Entry 7ICI (X-ray diffraction, 2.80 A resolution); this record covers chains T and A of the 3 polymer chains in the assembly.

Chain T:
Molecule: 7-nt DNA strand
Sequence (7 nucleotides; row label = number of the first residue in the row):
     2 CATCTGT

Chain A:
Protein: Protein (DNA polymerase beta (e.c.2.7.7.7))
Organism: Homo sapiens
UniProtKB: P06746 (DPOB_HUMAN); residues 2-335 here correspond to UniProt positions 1-334 (UniProt number = residue number - 1)
Amino-acid sequence (335 residues; row label = number of the first residue in the row):
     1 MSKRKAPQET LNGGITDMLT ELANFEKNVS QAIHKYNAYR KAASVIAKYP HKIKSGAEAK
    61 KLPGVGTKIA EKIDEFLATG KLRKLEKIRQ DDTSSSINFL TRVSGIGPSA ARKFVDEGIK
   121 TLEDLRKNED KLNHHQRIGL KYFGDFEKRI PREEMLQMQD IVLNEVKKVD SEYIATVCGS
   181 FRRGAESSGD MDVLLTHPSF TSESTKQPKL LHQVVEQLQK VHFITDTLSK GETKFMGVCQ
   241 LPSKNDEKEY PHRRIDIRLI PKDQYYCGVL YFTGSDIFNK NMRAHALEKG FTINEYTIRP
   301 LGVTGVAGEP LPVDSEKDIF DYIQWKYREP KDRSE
Unresolved in the structure: 1-8
Ion coordination: Na+ site 1 near Leu62 (its only coordinating residue here); Na+ site 2: Thr101, Val103, Ile106 (shared with 1 residue of chain P)
Swiss-Prot annotation at these positions:
  - binding site (K(+)): Lys61
  - binding site (Na(+)): Lys61

Interface between chain T and chain A:
Contacting residue pairs - 10 pairs, chain T then chain A:
  DA3(T) with Thr233(A), phosphate contact; Lys234(A), phosphate contact
  DT4(T) with Ser229(A), phosphate contact; Lys230(A), phosphate contact; Gly231(A), phosphate contact; Glu232(A), hydrogen bond to the phosphate; Thr233(A), hydrogen bond to the phosphate; Lys234(A), hydrogen bond to the phosphate
  DC5(T) with Ser229(A), sugar contact; Lys230(A), hydrogen bond to the phosphate
Also at the interface, not in a pair above, chain T (5 interface residues in all): DC2, DT6
Also at the interface, not in a pair above, chain A (8 interface residues in all): Asn133, Tyr296

Summary:
5 residues of chain T and 8 residues of chain A are in contact; the contacts include 4 hydrogen bonds. Polar
contacts include DT4(T)-Glu232(A), DT4(T)-Thr233(A) and DT4(T)-Lys234(A). Curated annotation (UniProt) lists
K+-binding residue Lys61(A) and Na+-binding residue Lys61(A) on chain A.
Chain T is a 7-nt DNA strand and chain A is Protein (DNA polymerase beta (e.c.2.7.7.7)) (Homo sapiens); the
structure, DNA polymerase beta (pol B) (e.c.2.7.7.7) complexed with six base pairs of DNA; soaked in the ...,
was determined by X-ray diffraction (same publication as 1ZQT, 7ICE, 7ICF, 7ICG, 7ICH, 7ICJ and 39 further
entries).
